PDB entry 6U3U | X-ray diffraction, 2.29 A resolution | chains B and E of the 6 polymer chains in the assembly

Chain B:
Molecule: Shiga toxin 2K subunit A
From: Escherichia coli
UniProtKB: L0I969 (L0I969_ECOLX); residues 1-297 here correspond to UniProt positions 23-319 (UniProt number = residue number + 22)
Sequence (297 residues; each row starts with the number of its first residue):
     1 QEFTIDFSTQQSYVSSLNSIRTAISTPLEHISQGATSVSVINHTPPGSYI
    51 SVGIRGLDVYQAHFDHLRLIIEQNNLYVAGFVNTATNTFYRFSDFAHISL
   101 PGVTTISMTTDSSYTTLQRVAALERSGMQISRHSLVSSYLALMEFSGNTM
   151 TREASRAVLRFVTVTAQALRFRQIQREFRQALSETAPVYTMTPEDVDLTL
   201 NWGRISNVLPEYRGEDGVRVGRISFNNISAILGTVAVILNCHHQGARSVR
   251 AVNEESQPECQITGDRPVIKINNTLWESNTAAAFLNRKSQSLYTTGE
Disordered / not traced: 243-256
Sequence notes: engineered mutation Gln167 (Glu189 in L0I969)
Disulfide bonds: Cys241-Cys260
Bound ions: Zn2+: His63, His66 (shared with 2 residues of chain A)
From the paper describing this entry:
  - conformationally variable residues (order/disorder transition): Gln244 to Gln257

Chain E:
Molecule: Shiga toxin 2K subunit B
From: Escherichia coli
UniProtKB: Q4PS70 (Q4PS70_ECOLX); residues 1-70 here correspond to UniProt positions 20-89 (UniProt number = residue number + 19)
Sequence (70 residues; numbered 1 to 70; the number before each row is that of its first residue):
     1 ADCAKGKIEFSKYNENDTFTVKVAGKEYWTNRWNLQPLLQSAQLTGMTVT
    51 IKSSTCASGSGFAEVQFNND
Disulfide bonds: Cys3-Cys56

Interface between chain B and chain E:
Contacting residue pairs (23; chain B residue first):
  Arg219(B) - Thr45(E)  hydrogen bond (side chain-backbone)
  Gly221(B) - Leu44(E)
  Gly221(B) - Thr45(E)
  Arg222(B) - Lys7(E)  hydrogen bond (backbone-side chain)
  Arg222(B) - Ile8(E)  hydrogen bond (side chain-backbone)
  Arg222(B) - Gln43(E)  hydrogen bond (side chain-backbone)
  Arg222(B) - Leu44(E)  hydrogen bond (backbone-backbone)
  Arg222(B) - Thr45(E)
  Arg222(B) - Gly46(E)
  Asn226(B) - Asp70(E)
  Ala283(B) - Leu44(E)  hydrophobic
  Phe284(B) - Ser41(E)
  Phe284(B) - Thr45(E)
  Arg287(B) - Pro37(E)
  Arg287(B) - Gln40(E)  hydrogen bond
  Arg287(B) - Ser41(E)  hydrogen bond
  Gln290(B) - Asn34(E)
  Gln290(B) - Pro37(E)
  Gln290(B) - Leu38(E)
  Tyr293(B) - Trp33(E)  hydrophobic
  Tyr293(B) - Pro37(E)
  Thr294(B) - Trp33(E)
  Thr295(B) - Trp33(E)
Interface residues without a listed pair, chain B (12 interface residues in all): Thr280

Summary:
The interface between chain B and chain E involves 12 residues on one side and 13 on the other; the contacts
include 7 hydrogen bonds. Polar pairs include Arg219(B)-Thr45(E), Arg222(B)-Lys7(E) and Arg222(B)-Ile8(E).
His63(B) and His66(B) form the Zn2+ site. The paper reports conformational variability at Gln244(B).
Chain B is Shiga toxin 2K subunit A and chain E is Shiga toxin 2K subunit B, both from Escherichia coli; the
structure, Crystal Structure of Shiga Toxin 2K, was determined by X-ray diffraction.
